6SMY - chains C and D of the 4 polymer chains in the assembly; structure by X-ray diffraction, 2.45 A resolution.

== Chain C (and D) ==
Name: 3-sulfolactaldehyde reductase
Organism: Escherichia coli (strain K12)
Notes: EC 1.1.1.373; chain D of this document is another copy of the same molecule, construct and numbering; everything in this record applies to it too
UniProt: P0A9V8 (SQUU_ECOLI); residue numbers follow UniProt; this construct covers 1-298
Sequence (306 residues; each row starts with the number of its first residue):
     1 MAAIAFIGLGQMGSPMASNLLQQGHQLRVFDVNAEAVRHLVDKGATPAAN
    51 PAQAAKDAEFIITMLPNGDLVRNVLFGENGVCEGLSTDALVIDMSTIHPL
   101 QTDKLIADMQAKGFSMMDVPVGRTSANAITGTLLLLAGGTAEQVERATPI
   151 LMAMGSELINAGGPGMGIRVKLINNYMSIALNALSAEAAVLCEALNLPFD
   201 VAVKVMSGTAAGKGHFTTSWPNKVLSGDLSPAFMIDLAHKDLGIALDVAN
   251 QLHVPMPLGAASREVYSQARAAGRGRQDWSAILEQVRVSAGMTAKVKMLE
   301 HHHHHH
Unresolved in the structure: 1, 296-306 (chain D: 1, 34-39, 297-306)
Sequence notes: expression tag (299-306)
Small-molecule neighbours:
  - LLQ ((2S)-2,3-bis(oxidanyl)propane-1-sulfonic acid): V121, G122, R123, T124, K171, N174, N175, S178
  - NAD (nicotinamide-adenine-dinucleotide): I7, G8, L9, G10, Q11, M12, G13, F30, D31, V32, N33, M64, L65, P66, L70, V74, S95, T96, V121, R123, T124, S125, K171
UniProt features mapped onto this chain:
  - active site: K171
  - binding site (NAD(+)): Q11, M12, D31, L65, T96, K240
  - binding site (2,3-dihydroxypropane-1-sulfonate): R123, N174 to S178
  - mutagenesis: G122 (G122S: 25-fold decrease in catalytic efficiency with SLA as substrate. 5-fold decrease in catalytic efficiency with NADH as substrate), R123 (R123G: 130-fold decrease in catalytic efficiency with SLA as substrate. 3-fold decrease in catalytic efficiency with NADH as substrate), T124 (T124G: 230-fold decrease in catalytic efficiency with SLA as substrate. 12-fold decrease in catalytic efficiency with NADH as substrate)
From the paper describing this entry:
  - binding site for LLQ: R123, K171, N174, S178, A210, F233, W279
  - catalytic residues: K171 (proposed by the authors, not directly observed)
  - specificity-determining residues: G122 to T124 (by similarity / conservation)
  - mutagenesis - G122S, R123G, T124G: decreased catalytic activity on SLA

== Chain C / chain D interface ==
Residue-residue contacts (187):
  Q11(C) - P231(D)  hydrogen bond (side chain-backbone)
  Q11(C) - A232(D)
  Q11(C) - M234(D)
  P66(C) - K240(D)  hydrogen bond (backbone-side chain)
  T96(C) - K240(D)  hydrogen bond (backbone-side chain)
  T96(C) - D241(D)
  I97(C) - I244(D)
  H98(C) - I244(D)
  H98(C) - D247(D)  salt bridge
  H98(C) - V248(D)
  P99(C) - I244(D)
  P99(C) - V248(D)
  R123(C) - G208(D)  hydrogen bond (side chain-backbone)
  T124(C) - A232(D)
  T124(C) - W279(D)
  S125(C) - A232(D)  hydrogen bond (side chain-backbone)
  L134(C) - V205(D)
  L136(C) - V205(D)  hydrophobic
  I159(C) - V205(D)  hydrophobic
  M166(C) - N196(D)
  M166(C) - L197(D)  hydrophobic
  V170(C) - L197(D)  hydrophobic
  V170(C) - A202(D)  hydrophobic
  V170(C) - V205(D)  hydrophobic
  L172(C) - D241(D)
  L172(C) - I244(D)  hydrophobic
  L172(C) - A245(D)
  L172(C) - V248(D)  hydrophobic
  I173(C) - A188(D)
  I173(C) - L191(D)  hydrophobic
  I173(C) - C192(D)
  I173(C) - L195(D)  hydrophobic
  I173(C) - L197(D)  hydrophobic
  N174(C) - V205(D)
  N174(C) - M206(D)
  N174(C) - T209(D)  hydrogen bond
  N174(C) - A211(D)
  N175(C) - F233(D)
  N175(C) - D241(D)  hydrogen bond
  Y176(C) - L184(D)
  Y176(C) - E187(D)  hydrogen bond
  Y176(C) - L242(D)  hydrophobic
  Y176(C) - A245(D)  hydrophobic
  Y176(C) - M256(D)
  Y176(C) - L258(D)
  Y176(C) - G259(D)  hydrogen bond (side chain-backbone)
  M177(C) - L181(D)  hydrophobic
  M177(C) - L184(D)  hydrophobic
  M177(C) - S185(D)
  M177(C) - A188(D)  hydrophobic
  M177(C) - M206(D)  hydrophobic
  M177(C) - A211(D)
  S178(C) - A211(D)
  S178(C) - H215(D)  hydrogen bond (backbone-side chain)
  S178(C) - W279(D)
  I179(C) - A238(D)
  I179(C) - D241(D)
  I179(C) - L242(D)  hydrophobic
  I179(C) - Y266(D)  hydrogen bond (backbone-side chain)
  I179(C) - W279(D)  hydrophobic
  A180(C) - L184(D)  hydrophobic
  A180(C) - S262(D)
  L181(C) - M177(D)  hydrophobic
  L181(C) - L181(D)  hydrophobic
  L181(C) - L184(D)
  L181(C) - A210(D)
  L181(C) - A211(D)
  L181(C) - G214(D)
  L181(C) - H215(D)
  N182(C) - H215(D)  hydrogen bond (backbone-side chain)
  N182(C) - W220(D)  hydrogen bond
  N182(C) - Y266(D)  hydrogen bond
  N182(C) - W279(D)  hydrogen bond (side chain-backbone)
  N182(C) - I282(D)
  L184(C) - Y176(D)
  L184(C) - M177(D)  hydrophobic
  L184(C) - A180(D)  hydrophobic
  L184(C) - L181(D)
  S185(C) - M177(D)
  S185(C) - F216(D)
  S185(C) - W220(D)
  A186(C) - W220(D)
  A186(C) - L283(D)  hydrophobic
  A186(C) - V286(D)  hydrophobic
  E187(C) - Y176(D)  hydrogen bond
  A188(C) - I173(D)
  A188(C) - M177(D)  hydrophobic
  A189(C) - W220(D)  hydrophobic
  A189(C) - L283(D)  hydrophobic
  V190(C) - L283(D)  hydrophobic
  V190(C) - V286(D)  hydrophobic
  V190(C) - R287(D)
  V190(C) - A290(D)  hydrophobic
  V190(C) - M292(D)
  L191(C) - I173(D)  hydrophobic
  C192(C) - I173(D)
  E193(C) - R287(D)  salt bridge
  E193(C) - M292(D)
  A194(C) - M292(D)
  L195(C) - R169(D)  hydrogen bond (backbone-side chain)
  N196(C) - M166(D)
  L197(C) - M166(D)  hydrophobic
  L197(C) - R169(D)
  L197(C) - V170(D)  hydrophobic
  F199(C) - F216(D)  hydrophobic
  F199(C) - W220(D)  hydrophobic
  V201(C) - A161(D)
  A202(C) - V170(D)  hydrophobic
  A202(C) - I173(D)  hydrophobic
  V203(C) - T217(D)
  V205(C) - I159(D)  hydrophobic
  V205(C) - V170(D)  hydrophobic
  V205(C) - N174(D)
  M206(C) - N174(D)
  M206(C) - M177(D)  hydrophobic
  M206(C) - F216(D)  hydrophobic
  T209(C) - N174(D)  hydrogen bond
  A210(C) - L181(D)
  A211(C) - N174(D)
  A211(C) - M177(D)  hydrophobic
  A211(C) - S178(D)
  A211(C) - L181(D)
  G212(C) - K213(D)
  K213(C) - G212(D)
  G214(C) - L181(D)
  H215(C) - S178(D)  hydrogen bond (side chain-backbone)
  H215(C) - L181(D)
  H215(C) - N182(D)  hydrogen bond (side chain-backbone)
  F216(C) - S185(D)
  F216(C) - F199(D)  hydrophobic
  F216(C) - M206(D)  hydrophobic
  T217(C) - V203(D)
  W220(C) - N182(D)  hydrogen bond
  W220(C) - S185(D)
  W220(C) - A186(D)
  W220(C) - A189(D)  hydrophobic
  W220(C) - F199(D)  hydrophobic
  L225(C) - F199(D)  hydrophobic
  A232(C) - T124(D)
  A238(C) - I179(D)
  D241(C) - T96(D)
  D241(C) - L172(D)
  D241(C) - N175(D)  hydrogen bond
  D241(C) - I179(D)
  L242(C) - Y176(D)  hydrophobic
  L242(C) - I179(D)  hydrophobic
  I244(C) - L172(D)  hydrophobic
  A245(C) - L172(D)
  A245(C) - Y176(D)  hydrophobic
  V248(C) - H98(D)
  V248(C) - P99(D)
  V248(C) - L172(D)  hydrophobic
  Q251(C) - H98(D)  hydrogen bond
  H253(C) - A290(D)  hydrogen bond (side chain-backbone)
  V254(C) - A290(D)  hydrophobic
  P255(C) - S289(D)
  P255(C) - A290(D)
  M256(C) - Y176(D)
  P257(C) - V265(D)  hydrophobic
  L258(C) - L258(D)
  L258(C) - S262(D)
  G259(C) - Y176(D)  hydrogen bond (backbone-side chain)
  S262(C) - A180(D)
  S262(C) - A183(D)
  S262(C) - L258(D)
  V265(C) - P257(D)  hydrophobic
  Y266(C) - I179(D)  hydrogen bond (side chain-backbone)
  Y266(C) - N182(D)  hydrogen bond
  W279(C) - S178(D)
  W279(C) - I179(D)  hydrophobic
  W279(C) - N182(D)  hydrogen bond (backbone-side chain)
  I282(C) - N182(D)
  L283(C) - A186(D)  hydrophobic
  L283(C) - A189(D)  hydrophobic
  L283(C) - V190(D)  hydrophobic
  V286(C) - A186(D)  hydrophobic
  V286(C) - V190(D)  hydrophobic
  R287(C) - V190(D)
  R287(C) - E193(D)  salt bridge
  S289(C) - P255(D)
  A290(C) - V190(D)  hydrophobic
  A290(C) - H253(D)
  A290(C) - V254(D)  hydrophobic
  A290(C) - P255(D)
  M292(C) - V190(D)
  M292(C) - E193(D)
  M292(C) - A194(D)
Other interface residues (no listed pair), chain C (91 interface residues in all): G122, A161, R169, A183, K204, F233, D247, A261, S280
Other interface residues (no listed pair), chain D (89 interface residues in all): I97, L136, V201, K204, L225, L237, A261, S280

== Overview ==
The interface between chain C and chain D involves 91 residues on one side and 89 on the other, with 28
hydrogen bonds and 3 salt bridges. Polar contacts include H98(C)-D247(D), E193(C)-R287(D) and Q11(C)-P231(D).
From the paper: the catalytic residue K171(C); G122S, R123G and T124G of chain C reduce catalytic activity on
SLA.
Both chains are 3-sulfolactaldehyde reductase (Escherichia coli (strain K12)). Entry 6SMY (Crystal structure
of SLA Reductase YihU from E. Coli with NADH and product DHPS) was determined by X-ray diffraction (same
publication as 6SM7 and 6SMZ).
